PDB entry 7AUW | X-ray diffraction, 2.80 A resolution | chains A and C of the 4 polymer chains in the assembly

# Chain A (and C)
Molecule: Meprin A subunit beta
Organism: Homo sapiens
Notes: EC 3.4.24.63; chain C of this document is another copy of the same molecule, construct and numbering; everything in this record applies to it too
UniProt: Q16820 (MEP1B_HUMAN); residues 62-608 here = UniProt positions 62-608
Sequence (550 residues; row label = number of the first residue in the row):
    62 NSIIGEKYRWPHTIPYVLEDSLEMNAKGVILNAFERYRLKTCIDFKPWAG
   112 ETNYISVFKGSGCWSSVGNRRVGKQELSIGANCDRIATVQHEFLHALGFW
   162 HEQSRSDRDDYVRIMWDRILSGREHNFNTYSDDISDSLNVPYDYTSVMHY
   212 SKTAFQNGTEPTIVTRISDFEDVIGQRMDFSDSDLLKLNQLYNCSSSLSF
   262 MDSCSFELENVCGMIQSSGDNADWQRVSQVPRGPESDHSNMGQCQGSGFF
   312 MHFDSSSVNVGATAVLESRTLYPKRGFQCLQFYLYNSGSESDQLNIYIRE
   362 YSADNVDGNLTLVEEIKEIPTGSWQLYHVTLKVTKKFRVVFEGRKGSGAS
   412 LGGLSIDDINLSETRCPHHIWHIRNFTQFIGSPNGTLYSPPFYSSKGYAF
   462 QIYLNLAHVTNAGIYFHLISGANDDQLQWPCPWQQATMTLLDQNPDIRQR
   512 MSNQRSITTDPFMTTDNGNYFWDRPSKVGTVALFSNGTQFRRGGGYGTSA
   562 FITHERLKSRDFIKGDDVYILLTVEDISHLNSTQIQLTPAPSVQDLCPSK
Disordered / not traced: 594-611
Sequence notes: expression tag (609-611)
Disulfide bonds: Cys103-Cys255, Cys124-Cys144, Cys265-Cys273, Cys340-Cys427
Covalently attached groups: glycan linked to Asn218, Asn370, Asn436, Asn547, Asn592; N-acetylglucosamine (NAG) linked to Asn254, Asn445
Bound ions: Zn2+: His152, His156, His162 (shared with 1 residue of chain B); Na+: Ser266, Glu268, Asp298, Ser300, Phe310, Asp418
Swiss-Prot annotation at these positions:
  - region: Gln595 to Leu607 (Required for proteolytic processing)
  - active site: Glu153
  - binding site (Zn(2+)): His152, His156, His162
  - site: Arg238 (Mediates preference for acidic residues at subsite P1')
  - glycosylation: Asn218 (N-linked (GlcNAc...) asparagine), Asn254 (N-linked (GlcNAc...) asparagine), Asn370 (N-linked (GlcNAc...) asparagine), Asn421 (N-linked (GlcNAc...) asparagine), Asn436 (N-linked (GlcNAc...) asparagine), Asn445 (N-linked (GlcNAc...) asparagine), Asn547 (N-linked (GlcNAc...) asparagine), Asn592 (N-linked (GlcNAc...) asparagine), Ser593 (O-linked (GalNAc...) serine), Thr594 (O-linked (GalNAc...) threonine), Thr599 (O-linked (GalNAc...) threonine), Ser603 (O-linked (GalNAc...) serine)
  - mutagenesis: Glu153 (E153A: Complete loss of activity), Lys248 (K248Y: Decreased activity toward gastrin), Gln595 to Leu607 (Abolishes secretion)

# Interface between chain A and chain C
Cross-chain cystine bridges: Cys305(A)-Cys305(C)
Pairs across the interface - 43 pairs, chain A then chain C:
  Asp171(A) with Ile276(C); Arg399(C), salt bridge
  Tyr172(A) with Gly274(C), hydrogen bond (side chain-backbone); Ile276(C), hydrophobic; Arg330(C)
  Asp193(A) with Tyr333(C); Lys397(C), salt bridge
  Asn200(A) with Met262(C), hydrogen bond (side chain-backbone); Arg330(C), hydrogen bond
  Pro202(A) with Cys273(C); Gly274(C); Arg330(C)
  Tyr203(A) with Asn271(C), hydrogen bond (backbone-side chain)
  Phe231(A) with Glu270(C); Asn271(C)
  Asn250(A) with Ser256(C)
  Gln251(A) with Ser256(C), hydrogen bond (backbone-side chain); Ser257(C)
  Asn254(A) with Asn254(C); Ser256(C), hydrogen bond
  Ser256(A) with Asn250(C); Gln251(C), hydrogen bond (side chain-backbone); Asn254(C), hydrogen bond
  Ser257(A) with Gln251(C)
  Met262(A) with Asn200(C), hydrogen bond (backbone-side chain)
  Glu270(A) with Phe231(C)
  Asn271(A) with Tyr203(C), hydrogen bond (side chain-backbone); Phe231(C)
  Cys273(A) with Pro202(C)
  Gly274(A) with Tyr172(C), hydrogen bond (backbone-side chain); Pro202(C)
  Ile276(A) with Asp171(C); Tyr172(C), hydrophobic
  Gln304(A) with Ser308(C)
  Cys305(A) with Cys305(C), disulfide; Ser308(C)
  Ser308(A) with Gln304(C)
  Arg330(A) with Tyr172(C); Asn200(C), hydrogen bond; Pro202(C)
  Tyr333(A) with Asp193(C)
  Lys397(A) with Asp193(C), salt bridge
  Arg399(A) with Asp171(C), salt bridge
Other interface residues (no listed pair), chain A (27 interface residues in all): Val201, Tyr205
Other interface residues (no listed pair), chain C (27 interface residues in all): Val201, Phe261

# Overview
The chain A/chain C interface involves 27 residues from each chain, with 1 disulfide bond, 12 hydrogen bonds
and 4 salt bridges. Polar contacts include Asp171(A)-Arg399(C), Asp193(A)-Lys397(C) and Tyr172(A)-Gly274(C).
N-acetylglucosamine is covalently linked to Asn254(A) and Asn445(A).
Both chains are Meprin A subunit beta (Homo sapiens). Entry 7AUW (Inhibitory complex of human meprin beta with
mouse fetuin-B) was determined by X-ray diffraction.
